8K7U - chains C and B of the 4 polymer chains in the assembly; structure by electron microscopy, 3.37 A resolution.

[Chain C (and B)]
Molecule: Alpha-galactosidase
Organism: Blautia pseudococcoides
Notes: chain B of this document is another copy of the same molecule, construct and numbering; everything in this record applies to it too
UniProt: A0A1C7IHX3 (A0A1C7IHX3_9FIRM); numbering as in UniProt (aligned over 1-763)
Chain sequence (763 residues; each row starts with the number of its first residue):
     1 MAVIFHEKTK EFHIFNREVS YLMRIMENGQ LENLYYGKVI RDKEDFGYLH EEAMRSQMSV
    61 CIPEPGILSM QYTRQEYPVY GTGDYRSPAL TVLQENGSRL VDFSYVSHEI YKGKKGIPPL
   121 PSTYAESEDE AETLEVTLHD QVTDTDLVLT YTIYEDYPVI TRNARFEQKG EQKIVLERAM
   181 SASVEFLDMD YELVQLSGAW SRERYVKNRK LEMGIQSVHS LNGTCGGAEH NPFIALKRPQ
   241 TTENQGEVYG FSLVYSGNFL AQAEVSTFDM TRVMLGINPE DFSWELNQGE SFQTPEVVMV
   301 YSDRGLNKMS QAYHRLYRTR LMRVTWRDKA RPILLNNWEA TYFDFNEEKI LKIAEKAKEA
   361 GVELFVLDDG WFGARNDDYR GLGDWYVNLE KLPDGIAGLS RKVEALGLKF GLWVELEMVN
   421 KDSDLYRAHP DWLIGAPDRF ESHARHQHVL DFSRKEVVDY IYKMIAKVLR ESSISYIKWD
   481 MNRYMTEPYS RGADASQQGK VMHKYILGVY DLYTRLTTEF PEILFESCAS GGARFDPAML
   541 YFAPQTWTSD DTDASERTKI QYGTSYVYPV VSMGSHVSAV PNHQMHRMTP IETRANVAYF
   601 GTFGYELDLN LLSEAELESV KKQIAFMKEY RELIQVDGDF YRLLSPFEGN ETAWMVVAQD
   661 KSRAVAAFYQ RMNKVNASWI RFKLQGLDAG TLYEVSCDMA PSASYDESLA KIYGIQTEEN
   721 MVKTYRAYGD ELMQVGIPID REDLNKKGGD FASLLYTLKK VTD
Not modelled in the structure: 1, 50-68, 372-395, 443-447, 549-553, 580-588, 698-722, 762-763 (chain B: 1, 50-68, 338-351, 368-408, 420-447, 470-474, 492-494, 530-532, 549-554, 580-588, 607-614, 699-722, 762-763)

[Chain C / chain B interface]
Contacting residue pairs - 64 pairs, chain C then chain B:
  Tyr80(C) with Leu221(B); Asp281(B)
  Gly81(C) with Glu487(B)
  Tyr85(C) with Leu221(B); Asn222(B), hydrogen bond (side chain-backbone); Tyr484(B); Met485(B), hydrogen bond (side chain-backbone)
  Pro88(C) with Glu280(B)
  Asn96(C) with Ala495(B); Gln498(B)
  Gly97(C) with Gln498(B)
  Arg99(C) with Asp281(B), salt bridge
  Leu100(C) with Glu487(B)
  Arg178(C) with Glu280(B), salt bridge
  Gln195(C) with Met213(B)
  Ser197(C) with Met213(B)
  Ala199(C) with Thr267(B)
  Arg202(C) with Thr267(B), hydrogen bond (side chain-backbone)
  Lys207(C) with Glu212(B); Met213(B)
  Arg209(C) with Met213(B), hydrogen bond (side chain-backbone); Ile215(B); Gln216(B)
  Glu212(C) with Asn208(B); Arg209(B)
  Met213(C) with Gln195(B), hydrogen bond (backbone-side chain); Arg209(B), hydrogen bond (backbone-side chain)
  Gly214(C) with Ser217(B)
  Ile215(C) with Arg209(B); Ile215(B); Gln216(B); Ser217(B), hydrogen bond (backbone-backbone); His219(B)
  Gln216(C) with Arg209(B); Ile215(B)
  Ser217(C) with Gly214(B); Ile215(B), hydrogen bond (backbone-backbone)
  His219(C) with Ile215(B); Glu264(B), salt bridge
  Leu221(C) with Tyr80(B), hydrophobic; Tyr85(B)
  Glu264(C) with His219(B), salt bridge
  Thr267(C) with Gly198(B); Ala199(B); Arg202(B), hydrogen bond (backbone-side chain); Glu229(B), hydrogen bond
  Glu280(C) with Pro88(B)
  Asp281(C) with Tyr80(B); Arg99(B), salt bridge
  Ser283(C) with Arg99(B)
  Ala436(C) with Leu100(B), hydrophobic
  Arg439(C) with Gln94(B); Leu100(B), hydrogen bond (side chain-backbone); Val101(B); Val142(B)
  Tyr484(C) with Tyr85(B)
  Met485(C) with Tyr85(B), hydrogen bond (backbone-side chain)
  Thr486(C) with Tyr85(B)
  Glu487(C) with Gly81(B); Leu100(B)
  Tyr489(C) with Asn96(B), hydrogen bond
  Ala495(C) with Glu95(B); Asn96(B)
  Gln498(C) with Gly97(B)
Other interface residues (no listed pair), chain C (50 interface residues in all): Arg86, Ser87, Glu95, Gly198, Val218, Asn222, Glu229, His230, Phe268, Pro437, Asp438, Pro488, Met502
Other interface residues (no listed pair), chain B (50 interface residues in all): Gly83, Ser98, Asp102, Asp140, Arg178, Ser197, Lys207, Val218, His230, Phe268, Ser283, Pro488, Tyr489

[In short]
The chain C/chain B interface involves 50 residues from each chain; the contacts include 13 hydrogen bonds and
5 salt bridges. Among the polar pairs are Arg99(C)-Asp281(B), Arg178(C)-Glu280(B) and His219(C)-Glu264(B).
Both chains are Alpha-galactosidase (Blautia pseudococcoides). Entry 8K7U (the alpha-galactosidase 5 with
Cacl2) was determined by electron microscopy, deposited together with 8K7V and 8K1A.
